PDB entry 8IDN | electron microscopy, 3.35 A resolution | chains H and L of the 3 polymer chains in the assembly

== Chain H ==
Molecule: E77 Fab heavy chain
From: Mus musculus
Notes: antibody fragment or engineered binder
Chain sequence (239 residues; each row starts with the number of its first residue):
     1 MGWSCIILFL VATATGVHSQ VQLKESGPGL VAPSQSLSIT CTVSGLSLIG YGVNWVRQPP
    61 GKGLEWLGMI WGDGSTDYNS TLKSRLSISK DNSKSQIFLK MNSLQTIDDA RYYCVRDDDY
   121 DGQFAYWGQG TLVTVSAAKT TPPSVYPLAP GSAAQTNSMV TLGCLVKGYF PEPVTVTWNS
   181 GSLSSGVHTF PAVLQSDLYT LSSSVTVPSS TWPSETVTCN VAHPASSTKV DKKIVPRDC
Disordered / not traced: 1-20, 137-239
Disulfides: Cys-41/Cys-114
Covalent attachments: glycan linked to Asn-79

== Chain L ==
Molecule: E77 Fab light chain
From: Mus musculus
Notes: antibody fragment or engineered binder
Chain sequence (233 residues; row label = number of the first residue in the row):
     1 MGWSCIILFL VATATGVHSQ AVVTQESALT TSPGETVTLT CRSSTGAVTI SNYVNWVQEK
    61 PDHLFTGLIG ATNSRAPGVP ARFSGSLIGD KAALTITGAQ TEDEAIYFCA LWYSNHWVFG
   121 GGTKLTVLGQ PKSTPSLTVF PPSSEELKEN KATLVCLISN FSPSGVTVAW KANGTPITQG
   181 VDTSNPTKEG NKFMASSFLH LTSDQWRSHN SFTCQVTHEG DTVEKSLSPA ECL
Disordered / not traced: 1-20, 129-233
Disulfides: Cys-41/Cys-109

== How chain H and chain L interact ==
Contacting residue pairs (28; chain H residue first):
  Val-56(H) with Phe-119(L), hydrophobic
  Leu-64(H) with Phe-108(L), hydrophobic; Phe-119(L), hydrophobic
  Trp-66(H) with His-116(L); Trp-117(L); Phe-119(L)
  Met-69(H) with Trp-117(L)
  Asp-77(H) with Trp-112(L); Asn-115(L)
  Arg-111(H) with His-63(L), hydrogen bond
  Tyr-113(H) with Phe-65(L)
  Tyr-120(H) with Ser-74(L), hydrogen bond (backbone-side chain); Pro-77(L)
  Asp-121(H) with Gly-70(L); Ala-71(L), hydrogen bond (backbone-backbone); Ser-74(L)
  Gly-122(H) with Gly-70(L)
  Gln-123(H) with Asn-55(L), hydrogen bond (backbone-side chain); Trp-117(L)
  Phe-124(H) with Val-57(L); Gly-67(L); Ala-110(L), hydrophobic; Trp-117(L), hydrophobic; Phe-119(L), hydrophobic
  Ala-125(H) with Gly-67(L), hydrogen bond (backbone-backbone)
  Trp-127(H) with Val-57(L), hydrophobic; Phe-65(L), hydrophobic
  Gln-129(H) with His-63(L)
Other interface residues (no listed pair), chain H (18 interface residues in all): Asn-54, Gln-58, Asp-118
Other interface residues (no listed pair), chain L (20 interface residues in all): Asp-62, Thr-66, Arg-75, Ala-76

== In short ==
18 residues of chain H face 20 of chain L across their interface, with 5 hydrogen bonds. Polar pairs include
Arg-111(H)/His-63(L), Tyr-120(H)/Ser-74(L) and Gln-123(H)/Asn-55(L).
Chain H is E77 Fab heavy chain and chain L is E77 Fab light chain, both from Mus musculus; the structure,
Cryo-EM structure of RBD/E77-Fab complex, was determined by electron microscopy.
